PDB entry 2EZ1 | X-ray diffraction, 1.90 A resolution | chains A and B

[Chain A (and B)]
Name: Tyrosine phenol-lyase
Organism: Citrobacter freundii
Notes: EC 4.1.99.2; fragment: Tyrosine phenol-lyase; chain B of this document is another copy of the same molecule, construct and numbering; everything in this record applies to it too
Reference sequence: P31013 (TPL_CITFR); numbering as in UniProt (aligned over 1-456)
Amino-acid sequence (456 residues; numbered 1 to 456; the number before each row is that of its first residue):
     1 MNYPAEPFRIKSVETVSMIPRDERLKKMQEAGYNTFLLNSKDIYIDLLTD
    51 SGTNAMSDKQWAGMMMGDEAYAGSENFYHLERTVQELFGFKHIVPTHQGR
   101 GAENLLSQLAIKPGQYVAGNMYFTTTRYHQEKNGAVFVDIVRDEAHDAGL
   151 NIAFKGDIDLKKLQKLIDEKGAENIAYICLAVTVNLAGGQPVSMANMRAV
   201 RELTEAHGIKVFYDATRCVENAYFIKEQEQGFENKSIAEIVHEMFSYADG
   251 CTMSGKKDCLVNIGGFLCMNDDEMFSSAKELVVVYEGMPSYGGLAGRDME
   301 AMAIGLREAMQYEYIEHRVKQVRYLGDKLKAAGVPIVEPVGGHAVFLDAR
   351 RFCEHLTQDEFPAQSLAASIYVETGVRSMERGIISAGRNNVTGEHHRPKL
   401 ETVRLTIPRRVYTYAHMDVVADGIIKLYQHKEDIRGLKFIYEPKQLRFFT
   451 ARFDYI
Disordered / not traced: 1
Modified residues: Lys257 ((2S)-2-amino-6-[[3-hydroxy-2-methyl-5-(phosphonooxymethyl)pyridin-4-yl]methylideneamino]hexanoic acid; LLP)
Construct notes: modified residue (257)
Metal / ion sites: K+ site 1: Gly52, Asn262 (shared with Glu69(B) of chain B); K+ site 2: Glu69 (shared with Gly52(B), Asn262(B) of chain B)
Curated features (UniProtKB/Swiss-Prot):
  - modified residue: Lys257 (N6-(pyridoxal phosphate)lysine)

[Chain A / chain B interface]
Contacting residue pairs (96; chain A residue first):
  Phe36(A) with Ala72(B), hydrophobic
  Leu38(A) with Gly73(B)
  Asn39(A) with Gly73(B); Tyr78(B), hydrogen bond
  Ser40(A) with Asp68(B), hydrogen bond; Ala70(B); Gly73(B), hydrogen bond (backbone-backbone)
  Lys41(A) with Glu75(B)
  Asp46(A) with Ala70(B)
  Leu48(A) with Tyr71(B), hydrophobic
  Thr49(A) with Tyr71(B)
  Ser51(A) with Tyr71(B)
  Gly52(A) with Glu69(B)
  Thr53(A) with Glu69(B)
  Met56(A) with Arg297(B)
  Trp61(A) with Met64(B); Met65(B), hydrophobic
  Met64(A) with Trp61(B); Arg297(B)
  Met65(A) with Trp61(B), hydrophobic; Met65(B), hydrophobic
  Asp68(A) with Ser40(B), hydrogen bond
  Glu69(A) with Gly52(B); Thr53(B); Asn262(B)
  Ala70(A) with Ser40(B); Asp46(B); Arg377(B)
  Tyr71(A) with Thr49(B); Ser51(B); Arg100(B), hydrogen bond
  Ala72(A) with Phe36(B), hydrophobic; Arg377(B), hydrogen bond (backbone-side chain)
  Gly73(A) with Leu38(B); Asn39(B); Ser40(B), hydrogen bond (backbone-backbone)
  Glu75(A) with Lys41(B)
  Tyr78(A) with Asn39(B), hydrogen bond
  His97(A) with His97(B); Tyr285(B); Glu286(B), salt bridge; Gly293(B)
  Gln98(A) with Glu286(B), hydrogen bond (side chain-backbone); Tyr291(B), hydrogen bond; Gly293(B)
  Arg100(A) with Tyr71(B), hydrogen bond; Val283(B), hydrogen bond (side chain-backbone); Val284(B); Tyr285(B); Gly287(B); Tyr291(B)
  Asn104(A) with Tyr285(B)
  Thr125(A) with Val283(B)
  Tyr128(A) with Val284(B), hydrophobic
  His129(A) with Val284(B), hydrogen bond (side chain-backbone); Tyr285(B)
  Lys256(A) with Tyr291(B), hydrogen bond
  Asn262(A) with Glu69(B); Arg297(B), hydrogen bond
  Ile263(A) with Gly293(B)
  Glu273(A) with Lys444(B), salt bridge
  Ser276(A) with Gln445(B)
  Ser277(A) with Gln445(B)
  Glu280(A) with Gln445(B), hydrogen bond
  Val283(A) with Arg100(B), hydrogen bond (backbone-side chain); Leu446(B), hydrophobic
  Val284(A) with Arg100(B); Tyr128(B), hydrophobic; His129(B), hydrogen bond (backbone-side chain)
  Tyr285(A) with His97(B); Arg100(B); Asn104(B); His129(B)
  Glu286(A) with His97(B), salt bridge; Gln98(B), hydrogen bond (backbone-side chain)
  Gly287(A) with Arg100(B)
  Met288(A) with Phe448(B), hydrophobic; Phe449(B), hydrophobic
  Pro289(A) with Phe449(B), hydrophobic
  Ser290(A) with Phe449(B)
  Tyr291(A) with Gln98(B), hydrogen bond; Arg100(B); Lys256(B), hydrogen bond
  Gly293(A) with His97(B); Gln98(B); Ile263(B)
  Arg297(A) with Met56(B); Met64(B); Asn262(B), hydrogen bond; Asp298(B), salt bridge
  Asp298(A) with Arg297(B), salt bridge
  Arg377(A) with Ala72(B), hydrogen bond (side chain-backbone)
  Gln445(A) with Ser276(B); Glu280(B), hydrogen bond
  Phe449(A) with Pro289(B), hydrophobic; Ser290(B)
Also at the interface, not in a pair above, chain A (61 interface residues in all): Ser74, Lys132, Lys257, Lys279, Leu281, Leu294, Ala295, Leu446, Thr450
Also at the interface, not in a pair above, chain B (62 interface residues in all): Leu48, Ser74, Thr125, Lys132, Lys257, Ser277, Lys279, Leu281, Met288, Leu294, Ala295, Thr450

[Overview]
Chain A and chain B form an interface of 61 and 62 residues respectively, with 24 hydrogen bonds and 5 salt
bridges. Among the polar pairs are His97(A)-Glu286(B), Glu273(A)-Lys444(B) and Arg297(A)-Asp298(B). The K+
site 1 is built by Gly52(A) and Asn262(A).
Both chains are Tyrosine phenol-lyase (Citrobacter freundii). Entry 2EZ1 (Holo tyrosine phenol-lyase from
Citrobacter freundii at pH 8.0) was determined by X-ray diffraction together with 2EZ2 from the same study.
